6F0X - chains D and P of the 9 polymer chains in the assembly; structure by electron microscopy, 4.60 A resolution (low resolution: residue-level contacts below are approximate; hydrogen-bond / salt-bridge calls are withheld).

Chain D:
Protein: Pachytene checkpoint protein 2 homolog
Organism: Homo sapiens
UniProt: Q15645 (PCH2_HUMAN); residue numbers follow UniProt; this construct covers 1-432
Sequence (432 residues; each row starts with the number of its first residue):
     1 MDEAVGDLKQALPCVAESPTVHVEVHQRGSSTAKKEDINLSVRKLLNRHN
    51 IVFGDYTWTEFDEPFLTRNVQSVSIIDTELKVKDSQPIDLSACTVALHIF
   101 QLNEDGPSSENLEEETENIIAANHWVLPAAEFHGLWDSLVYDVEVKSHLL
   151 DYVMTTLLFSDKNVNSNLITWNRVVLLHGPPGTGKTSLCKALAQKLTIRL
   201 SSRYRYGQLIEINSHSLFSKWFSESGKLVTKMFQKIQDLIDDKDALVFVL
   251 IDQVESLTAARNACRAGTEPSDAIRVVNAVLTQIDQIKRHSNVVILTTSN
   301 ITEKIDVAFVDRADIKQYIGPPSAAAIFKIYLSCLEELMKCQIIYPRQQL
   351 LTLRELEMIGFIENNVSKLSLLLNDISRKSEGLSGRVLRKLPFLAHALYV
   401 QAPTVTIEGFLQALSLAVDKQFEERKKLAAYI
Disordered / not traced: 1-18, 52-53, 78-88, 430-432
Construct notes: conflict Gln-253 (Glu in Q15645)
Small-molecule neighbours:
  - ATP-gamma-S (AGS; phosphothiophosphoric acid-adenylate ester), molecule 1: Ser-138, Leu-139, Val-140, Pro-181, Gly-182, Thr-183, Gly-184, Lys-185, Thr-186, Ser-187, Leu-188, Asp-252, Thr-298, Asn-300, Pro-322, Ile-330, Gly-385, Arg-386, Arg-389
  - ATP-gamma-S (AGS), molecule 2: Thr-170, Asp-285, Lys-288, Asp-311, Arg-312
Swiss-Prot annotation at these positions:
  - binding site (ATP): Gly-179 to Thr-186
  - modified residue: Met-1 (N-acetylmethionine)
  - natural variant: His-26 (H26R: In OZEMA9), Arg-173 (R173Q: In OZEMA9; uncertain significance), Ile-198 (I198V: In OZEMA9; uncertain significance), Val-247 (V247M: In OZEMA9; uncertain significance), Glu-303 (E303K: In OZEMA9; uncertain significance), Arg-354 to Ile-432 (deletion: In MVA3)
From the paper describing this entry:
  - mutagenesis - E269A/D272A, E269R/D272R: abolished catalytic activity on Mad2 remodelling

Chain P:
Protein: MAD2L1-binding protein
Organism: Homo sapiens
UniProt: Q15013 (MD2BP_HUMAN); numbering as in UniProt (aligned over 1-274)
Sequence (274 residues; row label = number of the first residue in the row):
     1 MAAPEAEVLSSAAVPDLEWYEKSEETHASQIELLETSSTQEPLNASEAFC
    51 PRDCMVPVVFPGPVSQEGCCQFTCELLKHIMYQRQQLPLPYEQLKHFYRK
   101 PSPQAEEMLKKKPRATTEVSSRKCQQALAELESVLSHLEDFFARTLVPRV
   151 LILLGGNALSPKEFYELDLSLLAPYSVDQSLSTAACLRRLFRAIFMADAF
   201 SELQAPPLMGTVVMAQGHRNCGEDWFRPKLNYRVPSRGHKLTVTLSCGRP
   251 SIRTTAWEDYIWFQAPVTFKGFRE
Disordered / not traced: 1-53, 65, 99-121, 175-177
Swiss-Prot annotation at these positions:
  - region: Ala-45 to Lys-78 (Interaction with MAD2L1)
  - modified residue: Ser-102 (Phosphoserine)
  - mutagenesis: Gln-83 (Q83A: Loss of interaction with MAD2L1 and disruption of ability to overcome spindle checkpoint-dependent mitotic arrest; when associated with A-191), Phe-191 (F191A: Loss of interaction with MAD2L1 and disruption of ability to overcome spindle checkpoint-dependent mitotic arrest; when associated with A-83)

How chain D and chain P interact:
Contacting residue pairs - 29 pairs, chain D then chain P:
  Gln-27(D) with Leu-230(P)
  Gly-29(D) with Pro-228(P)
  Thr-32(D) with Arg-219(P); Pro-228(P); Ile-261(P)
  Ala-33(D) with Leu-230(P)
  Lys-34(D) with Arg-219(P); Glu-258(P); Asp-259(P); Ile-261(P)
  Gln-101(D) with Pro-228(P); Leu-230(P)
  Asn-103(D) with Lys-229(P)
  Glu-104(D) with Arg-227(P)
  Asp-105(D) with Pro-266(P)
  Ser-109(D) with Gly-156(P)
  His-124(D) with Asn-157(P)
  Val-126(D) with Asn-157(P)
  Arg-205(D) with Asn-231(P); Tyr-232(P); Arg-233(P)
  Tyr-206(D) with Leu-159(P); Arg-233(P)
  Gln-208(D) with Asn-157(P)
  Lys-235(D) with Lys-162(P)
  Asp-238(D) with Arg-237(P)
  Asp-241(D) with Arg-237(P)
  Asp-242(D) with Arg-233(P)
  Asp-244(D) with Arg-233(P)
Other interface residues (no listed pair), chain D (24 interface residues in all): Lys-35, Pro-107, Asn-111, Thr-116
Other interface residues (no listed pair), chain P (20 interface residues in all): Gly-155, Gln-204, Thr-268
From the paper, about this interface:
  - specific contacts: Glu-104(D)/Arg-227(P), Asn-111(D)/Lys-162(P)
  - interface residues, chain D: Glu-104(D), Asp-105(D)
  - interface residues, chain P: Lys-162(P), Arg-227(P), Lys-229(P), Arg-233(P), Arg-237(P)

Overview:
Chain D and chain P form an interface of 24 and 20 residues respectively. The paper describes contacts between
Glu-104(D) and Arg-227(P) and Asn-111(D) and Lys-162(P). Chain D binds ATP-gamma-S. From the paper:
E269A/D272A and E269R/D272R of chain D abolish catalytic activity on Mad2 remodelling; interface residues
Glu-104(D), Asp-105(D) and Lys-162(P) among others.
Here chain D is Pachytene checkpoint protein 2 homolog and chain P is MAD2L1-binding protein, both from Homo
sapiens. Entry 6F0X (Cryo-EM structure of TRIP13 in complex with ATP gamma S, p31comet, C-Mad2 and Cdc20) was
determined by electron microscopy.
